PDB entry 6N2Z | electron microscopy, 3.00 A resolution | chains b2 and a of the 22 polymer chains in the assembly

Chain b2:
Protein: Bacillus PS3 ATP synthase subunit b
Source organism: Bacillus sp. PS3
Sequence (168 residues; row label = number of the first residue in the row; note: 459 numbers in that range are skipped by the numbering (no residue carries them; nothing is unmodelled there); X marks 17 residues of unknown identity (built as UNK)):
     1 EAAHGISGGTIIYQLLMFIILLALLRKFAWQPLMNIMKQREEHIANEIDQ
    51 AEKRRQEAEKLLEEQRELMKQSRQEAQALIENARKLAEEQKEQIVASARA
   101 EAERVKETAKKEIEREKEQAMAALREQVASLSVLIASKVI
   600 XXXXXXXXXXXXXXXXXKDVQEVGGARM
Unresolved in the structure: 1-6, 617-627

Chain a:
Protein: Bacillus PS3 ATP synthase subunit a
Source organism: Bacillus sp. PS3
Sequence (237 residues; each row starts with the number of its first residue):
     1 MEHKAPLVEFLGLTFNLSDMLMITITCLIVFIIAVAATRSLQLRPTGMQN
    51 FMEWVFDFVRGIINSTMDWQTGGRFLTLGVTLIMYVFVANMLGLPFSVHV
   101 NGELWWKSPTADATVTLTLAVMVVALTHYYGVKMKGASDYLRDYTRPVAW
   151 LFPLKIIEEFANTLTLGLRLFGNIYAGEILLGLLASLGTHYGVLGAVGAA
   201 IPMMVWQAFSIFVGTIQAFIFTMLTMVYMAHKVSHDH
Unresolved in the structure: 1-5, 132-151, 192-197, 235-237
What the authors report for this chain:
  - catalytic residues: R169 (proposed by the authors, not directly observed)

Chain b2 / chain a interface:
Residue-residue contacts (45; chain b2 residue first):
  G9(b2) - T14(a)  hydrogen bond (backbone-backbone)
  G9(b2) - F15(a)
  T10(b2) - F15(a)
  T10(b2) - N16(a)
  T10(b2) - D19(a)
  T10(b2) - T114(a)
  T10(b2) - V115(a)
  I11(b2) - T114(a)
  I11(b2) - T118(a)
  Y13(b2) - M20(a)  hydrophobic
  Y13(b2) - T24(a)
  Q14(b2) - I23(a)
  Q14(b2) - V115(a)
  Q14(b2) - T118(a)
  M17(b2) - I23(a)  hydrophobic
  M17(b2) - T24(a)
  M17(b2) - C27(a)  hydrophobic
  F18(b2) - Y85(a)  hydrophobic
  F18(b2) - M122(a)  hydrophobic
  L21(b2) - C27(a)
  L22(b2) - T77(a)
  L22(b2) - L78(a)  hydrophobic
  L22(b2) - T81(a)
  L24(b2) - F31(a)  hydrophobic
  L25(b2) - F31(a)  hydrophobic
  L25(b2) - A34(a)  hydrophobic
  L25(b2) - T81(a)
  R26(b2) - T77(a)
  F28(b2) - F31(a)  hydrophobic
  F28(b2) - V35(a)
  A29(b2) - A34(a)
  A29(b2) - T38(a)
  W30(b2) - A34(a)  hydrophobic
  W30(b2) - T38(a)
  W30(b2) - V80(a)  hydrophobic
  W30(b2) - T81(a)
  L33(b2) - T38(a)
  L33(b2) - Q49(a)
  M34(b2) - F56(a)  hydrophobic
  I36(b2) - S40(a)
  I36(b2) - L41(a)  hydrophobic
  I36(b2) - Q42(a)
  R40(b2) - Q42(a)
  R40(b2) - L43(a)  hydrogen bond (side chain-backbone)
  R40(b2) - P45(a)
Other interface residues (no listed pair), chain b2 (21 interface residues in all): G8, L15
Other interface residues (no listed pair), chain a (31 interface residues in all): V30, R44, E53

Overview:
21 residues of chain b2 and 31 residues of chain a are in contact, with 2 hydrogen bonds. Among the polar
pairs are R40(b2)-L43(a) and G9(b2)-T14(a). The paper reports the catalytic residue R169(a).
Chain b2 is Bacillus PS3 ATP synthase subunit b and chain a is Bacillus PS3 ATP synthase subunit a, both from
Bacillus sp. PS3; the structure, Bacillus PS3 ATP synthase class 2, was determined by electron microscopy
(same publication as 6N2D, 6N2Y and 6N30).
